Entry 6NPU (X-ray diffraction, 2.33 A resolution); this record covers chains A and B.

[Chain A (and B)]
Molecule: Tyrosine-protein kinase ABL1
Source organism: Homo sapiens
Notes: EC 2.7.10.2; chain B of this document is another copy of the same molecule, construct and numbering; everything in this record applies to it too
UniProt: P00519 (ABL1_HUMAN); residues 248-531 here correspond to UniProt positions 229-512 (UniProt number = residue number - 19)
Chain sequence (298 residues; row label = number of the first residue in the row):
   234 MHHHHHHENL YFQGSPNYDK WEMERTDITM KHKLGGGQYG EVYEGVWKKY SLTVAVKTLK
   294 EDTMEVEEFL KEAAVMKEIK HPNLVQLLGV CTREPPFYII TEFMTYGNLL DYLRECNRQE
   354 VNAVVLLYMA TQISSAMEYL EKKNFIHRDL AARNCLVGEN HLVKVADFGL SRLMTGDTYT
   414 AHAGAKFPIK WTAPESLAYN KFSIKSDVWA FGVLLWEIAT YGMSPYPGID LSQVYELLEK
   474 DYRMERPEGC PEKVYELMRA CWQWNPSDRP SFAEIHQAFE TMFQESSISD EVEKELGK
Not modelled in the structure: 234-250, 294-298, 520-531 (chain B: 234-251, 293-298, 403-417, 530-531)
Differences from the reference sequence: expression tag (234-247)
Residues lining bound ligands:
  - KWV (N-[2-(3,4-dichlorophenyl)-3,4-dihydropyrazol-5-yl]ethanamide): Arg351, Ala356, Leu359, Leu360, Ala363, Leu448, Ile451, Ala452, Tyr454, Glu481, Gly482, Cys483, Pro484, Val487, Phe512
  - sti-571 (STI; 4-(4-methyl-piperazin-1-ylmethyl)-N-[4-methyl-3-(4-pyridin-3-yl-pyrimidin-2-ylamino)-phenyl]-benzamide): Leu267, Tyr272, Val275, Ala288, Val289, Lys290, Glu305, Val308, Met309, Ile312, Val318, Ile332, Thr334, Glu335, Phe336, Met337, Gly340, Phe378, Ile379, His380, Arg381, Leu389, Ala399, Asp400, Phe401
UniProt features mapped onto this chain:
  - motif: Asp400 to Trp424 (Kinase activation loop)
  - active site: Asp382 (Proton acceptor)
  - binding site (ATP): Leu267 to Val275, Lys290, Glu335 to Asn341
  - modified residue: Ser248 (Phosphoserine), Tyr272 (Phosphotyrosine), Tyr276 (Phosphotyrosine), Tyr412 (Phosphotyrosine), Tyr432 (Phosphotyrosine), Ser465 (Phosphoserine)

[How chain A and chain B interact]
Pairs across the interface - 46 pairs, chain A then chain B:
  Val279(A) with Gln510(B)
  Ser284(A) with Glu371(B); His509(B), hydrogen bond; Gln510(B); Glu513(B)
  Leu285(A) with Glu513(B); Thr514(B); Gln517(B)
  Thr286(A) with Gln510(B); Thr514(B), hydrogen bond (backbone-side chain)
  Pro315(A) with Ile521(B), hydrophobic; Val525(B), hydrophobic
  Asn316(A) with Val525(B)
  Glu335(A) with Gln517(B)
  Phe336(A) with Thr514(B); Glu518(B)
  Met337(A) with Glu518(B)
  Thr338(A) with Lys486(B); Thr514(B); Met515(B); Glu518(B), hydrogen bond
  Tyr339(A) with Pro484(B); Glu485(B); Lys486(B), hydrogen bond (side chain-backbone)
  Asn350(A) with Arg479(B)
  Glu353(A) with Glu485(B)
  Tyr361(A) with Ser522(B), hydrogen bond; Val525(B); Glu526(B); Leu529(B), hydrophobic
  Thr364(A) with Leu529(B)
  Gly391(A) with Glu518(B)
  Glu392(A) with Leu360(B); Pro484(B); Met515(B); Glu518(B), hydrogen bond (backbone-side chain); Ser519(B)
  Asn393(A) with Val357(B); Ser519(B), hydrogen bond; Ser522(B), hydrogen bond (backbone-side chain)
  Leu395(A) with Glu518(B); Ile521(B), hydrophobic; Ser522(B)
  Glu513(A) with Leu529(B)
  Phe516(A) with Leu529(B), hydrophobic
  Gln517(A) with Leu529(B)
Interface residues without a listed pair, chain A (28 interface residues in all): Lys264, Tyr283, Gln365, His394, Lys397, His509
Interface residues without a listed pair, chain B (22 interface residues in all): Asp523, Glu528

[In short]
28 residues of chain A face 22 of chain B across their interface, with 8 hydrogen bonds. Polar contacts
include Ser284(A)-His509(B), Thr286(A)-Thr514(B) and Thr338(A)-Glu518(B). Bound to chain A: sti-571 and
compound KWV.
Both chains are Tyrosine-protein kinase ABL1 (Homo sapiens). Entry 6NPU (C-abl Kinase domain with the
activator(cmpd29), N-(1-(3,4-dichlorophenyl)-4,5-dihydro-1H-pyrazol-3-yl)acetamide) was determined by X-ray
diffraction (same publication as 6NPE and 6NPV).
